Entry 4QWF (X-ray diffraction, 3.00 A resolution); this record covers chains A and G of the 28 polymer chains in the assembly.

# Chain A
Name: Proteasome subunit alpha type-2
Source organism: Saccharomyces cerevisiae
Notes: engineered mutation(s): M45I
UniProtKB: P23639 (PSA2_YEAST); residue numbers follow UniProt; this construct covers 1-250
Chain sequence (250 residues; numbered 1 to 250; the number before each row is that of its first residue):
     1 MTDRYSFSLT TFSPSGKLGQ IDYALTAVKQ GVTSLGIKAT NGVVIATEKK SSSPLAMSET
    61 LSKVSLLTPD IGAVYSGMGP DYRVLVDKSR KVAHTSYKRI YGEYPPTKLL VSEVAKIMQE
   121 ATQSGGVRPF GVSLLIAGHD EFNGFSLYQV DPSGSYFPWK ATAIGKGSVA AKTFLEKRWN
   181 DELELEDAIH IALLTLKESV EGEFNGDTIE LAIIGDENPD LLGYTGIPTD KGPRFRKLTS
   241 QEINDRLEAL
UniProt features mapped onto this chain:
  - cross-link: Lys108 (Glycyl lysine isopeptide (Lys-Gly) (interchain with G-Cter in ubiquitin))

# Chain G
Name: Proteasome subunit alpha type-1
Source organism: Saccharomyces cerevisiae
UniProtKB: P21243 (PSA1_YEAST); residues -8 to 243 here correspond to UniProt positions 1-252 (UniProt number = residue number + 9)
Chain sequence (252 residues; row label = number of the first residue in the row; numbers below 1 keep their minus sign (Met-8 is residue -8)):
    -8 MSGAAAASAA GYDRHITIFS PEGRLYQVEY AFKATNQTNI NSLAVRGKDC TVVISQKKVP
    52 DKLLDPTTVS YIFCISRTIG MVVNGPIPDA RNAALRAKAE AAEFRYKYGY DMPCDVLAKR
   112 MANLSQIYTQ RAYMRPLGVI LTFVSVDEEL GPSIYKTDPA GYYVGYKATA TGPKQQEITT
   172 NLENHFKKSK IDHINEESWE KVVEFAITHM IDALGTEFSK NDLEVGVATK DKFFTLSAEN
   232 IEERLVAIAE QD
Disordered / not traced: -8 to 1, 243
Ion coordination: Mg2+: Thr8, Tyr119, Arg122, Met125

# Interface between chain A and chain G
Contacting residue pairs (63; chain A residue first):
  Asp3(A) with Tyr124(G)
  Tyr5(A) with Ile7(G); Ala123(G), hydrophobic; Tyr124(G), hydrophobic
  Leu9(A) with Ile9(G), hydrophobic; Ala123(G), hydrophobic
  Gln20(A) with Ile9(G); Phe10(G), hydrogen bond (side chain-backbone)
  Tyr23(A) with Phe10(G), hydrophobic; Ser11(G); Pro12(G), hydrophobic; Gly14(G)
  Ala24(A) with Phe10(G), hydrophobic
  Thr26(A) with Pro12(G); Glu13(G)
  Ala27(A) with Gly14(G)
  Ser52(A) with Tyr153(G), hydrogen bond
  Pro54(A) with Lys158(G); Glu174(G)
  Leu55(A) with Tyr157(G); Lys158(G), hydrogen bond (backbone-backbone); Ala159(G); Thr170(G); Glu174(G); Phe177(G), hydrophobic
  Ala56(A) with Gly156(G); Tyr157(G), hydrophobic
  Met57(A) with Arg37(G); Val155(G); Gly156(G), hydrogen bond (backbone-backbone); Tyr157(G); Lys158(G)
  Thr60(A) with Tyr146(G); Val155(G); Gly156(G), hydrogen bond (side chain-backbone)
  Leu61(A) with Tyr153(G), hydrophobic
  Met78(A) with Phe10(G), hydrophobic; Leu16(G), hydrophobic
  Pro80(A) with Gln117(G); Ala151(G); Gly152(G); Tyr153(G)
  Asp81(A) with Gln117(G)
  Arg83(A) with Ala113(G), hydrogen bond (side chain-backbone); Asn114(G), hydrogen bond; Gly152(G), hydrogen bond (side chain-backbone); Tyr154(G)
  Val84(A) with Asn114(G); Gln117(G)
  Asp87(A) with Lys110(G), salt bridge; Asn114(G), hydrogen bond
  Gly126(A) with Arg122(G); Ala123(G), hydrogen bond (backbone-backbone)
  Val127(A) with Gln121(G); Arg122(G)
  Arg128(A) with Thr8(G); Phe10(G); Leu16(G); Thr120(G), hydrogen bond (side chain-backbone); Gln121(G), hydrogen bond (backbone-backbone)
  Pro129(A) with Phe10(G)
  Phe130(A) with Gln121(G)
  Gly131(A) with Phe10(G)
Interface residues without a listed pair, chain A (30 interface residues in all): Thr2, Ser53, Ala121
Interface residues without a listed pair, chain G (33 interface residues in all): Leu173

# Summary
30 residues of chain A and 33 residues of chain G are in contact, with 12 hydrogen bonds and 1 salt bridge.
Polar contacts include Asp87(A)-Lys110(G), Gln20(A)-Phe10(G) and Ser52(A)-Tyr153(G). Thr8(G), Tyr119(G),
Arg122(G) and Met125(G) coordinate Mg2+.
Chain A is Proteasome subunit alpha type-2 and chain G is Proteasome subunit alpha type-1, both from
Saccharomyces cerevisiae; the structure, yCP beta5-M45I mutant in complex with carfilzomib, was determined by
X-ray diffraction (same publication as 4QUX, 4QUY, 4QV0, 4QV1, 4QV3, 4QV4 and 42 further entries).
